6VME - chains B and E of the 4 polymer chains in the assembly; structure by X-ray diffraction, 2.19 A resolution.

[Chain B]
Name: Tumor susceptibility gene 101 protein
Organism: Homo sapiens
UniProt: Q99816 (TS101_HUMAN); residue numbers follow UniProt; this construct covers 308-388
Amino-acid sequence (81 residues; each row starts with the number of its first residue):
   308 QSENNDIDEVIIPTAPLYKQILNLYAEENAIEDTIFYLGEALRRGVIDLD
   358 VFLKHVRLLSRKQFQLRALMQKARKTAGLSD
Unresolved in the structure: 308-312
Swiss-Prot annotation at these positions:
  - motif: Pro320 to Pro323 (PTAP motif)

[Chain E]
Name: Vacuolar protein sorting-associated protein 28 homolog
Organism: Homo sapiens
UniProt: Q9UK41 (VPS28_HUMAN); residues 1-122 here = UniProt positions 1-122
Amino-acid sequence (122 residues; row label = number of the first residue in the row):
     1 MFHGIPATPGIGAPGNKPELYEEVKLYKNAREREKYDNMAELFAVVKTMQ
    51 ALEKAYIKDCVSPSEYTAACSRLLVQYKAAFRQVQGSEISSIDEFCRKFR
   101 LDCPLAMERIKEDRPITIKDDK
Unresolved in the structure: 1-15, 118-122
Swiss-Prot annotation at these positions:
  - modified residue: Met1 (N-acetylmethionine)
From the paper describing this entry:
  - self-association interface (contacts with another copy of this molecule): Lys58
  - mutagenesis - K54D/K58D/D59A: unchanged localization

[Chain B / chain E interface]
Residue-residue contacts (55; chain B residue first):
  Ala322(B) with Leu20(E)
  Pro323(B) with Leu20(E); Tyr21(E)
  Leu324(B) with Glu19(E); Leu20(E), hydrogen bond (backbone-backbone); Val24(E), hydrophobic
  Tyr325(B) with Leu20(E)
  Gln327(B) with Glu23(E); Val24(E), hydrogen bond (side chain-backbone)
  Glu339(B) with Lys47(E), salt bridge
  Leu349(B) with Ala55(E), hydrophobic; Cys60(E), hydrophobic
  Arg350(B) with Cys60(E)
  Leu356(B) with Leu52(E), hydrophobic; Val61(E), hydrophobic; Glu65(E)
  Phe359(B) with Ala51(E), hydrophobic
  Leu360(B) with Thr48(E); Ala69(E), hydrophobic
  Val363(B) with Thr48(E)
  Arg364(B) with Glu41(E), salt bridge; Ala44(E); Val45(E); Thr48(E), hydrogen bond (backbone-side chain); Gln76(E), hydrogen bond
  Ser367(B) with Phe43(E); Ala44(E); Lys47(E)
  Arg368(B) with Asp37(E), salt bridge; Ala40(E); Glu41(E), salt bridge; Ala44(E)
  Gln370(B) with Lys47(E), hydrogen bond
  Phe371(B) with Tyr36(E); Met39(E), hydrophobic; Ala40(E), hydrophobic; Phe43(E), hydrophobic; Phe99(E), hydrophobic
  Arg374(B) with Phe43(E); Lys47(E); Phe99(E), hydrogen bond (side chain-backbone); Arg100(E), hydrogen bond (side chain-backbone)
  Ala375(B) with Leu26(E), hydrophobic
  Leu376(B) with Val24(E); Lys25(E); Leu26(E)
  Gln378(B) with Lys98(E), hydrogen bond (side chain-backbone); Phe99(E)
  Lys379(B) with Lys25(E); Leu26(E), hydrogen bond (side chain-backbone); Tyr36(E)
  Ala380(B) with Val24(E), hydrophobic
  Thr383(B) with Glu19(E); Val24(E)
  Asp388(B) with Arg100(E), hydrogen bond (backbone-side chain)
Also at the interface, not in a pair above, chain B (27 interface residues in all): Gln372, Ala384
Also at the interface, not in a pair above, chain E (35 interface residues in all): Glu22, Tyr27, Glu32, Lys58, Leu73, Phe95, Leu101

[Overview]
The interface between chain B and chain E involves 27 residues on one side and 35 on the other; the contacts
include 10 hydrogen bonds and 4 salt bridges. Polar contacts include Glu339(B)-Lys47(E), Arg364(B)-Glu41(E)
and Arg368(B)-Asp37(E). The paper reports that K54D/K58D/D59A of chain E leave localization unchanged; a
self-association interface involving Lys58(E).
Chain B is Tumor susceptibility gene 101 protein and chain E is Vacuolar protein sorting-associated protein 28
homolog, both from Homo sapiens; the structure, Human ESCRT-I heterotetramer headpiece, was determined by
X-ray diffraction.
